PDB entry 9C8D | electron microscopy, 2.98 A resolution | chains K and L of the 24 polymer chains in the assembly

Chain K (and L):
Molecule: Seipin
Organism: Mus musculus
Notes: chain L of this document is another copy of the same molecule, construct and numbering; everything in this record applies to it too
Reference sequence: A0A0R4J225 (A0A0R4J225_MOUSE); residues -58 to 383 here correspond to UniProt positions 2-443 (UniProt number = residue number + 60)
Chain sequence (454 residues; row label = number of the first residue in the row; numbers below 1 keep their minus sign (Met-70 is residue -70)):
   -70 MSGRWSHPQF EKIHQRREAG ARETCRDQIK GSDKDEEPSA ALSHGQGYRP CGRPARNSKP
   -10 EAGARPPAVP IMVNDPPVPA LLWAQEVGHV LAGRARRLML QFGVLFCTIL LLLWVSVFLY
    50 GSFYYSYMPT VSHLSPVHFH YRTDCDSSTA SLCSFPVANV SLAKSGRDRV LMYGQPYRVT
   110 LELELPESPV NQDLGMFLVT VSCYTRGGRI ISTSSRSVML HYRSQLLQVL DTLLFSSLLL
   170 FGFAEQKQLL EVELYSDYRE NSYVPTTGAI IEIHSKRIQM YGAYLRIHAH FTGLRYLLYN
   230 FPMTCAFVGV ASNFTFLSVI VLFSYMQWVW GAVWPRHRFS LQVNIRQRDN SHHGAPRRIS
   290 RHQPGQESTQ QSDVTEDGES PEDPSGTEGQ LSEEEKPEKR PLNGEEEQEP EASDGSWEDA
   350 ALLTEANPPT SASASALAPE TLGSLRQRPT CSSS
Not modelled in the structure: -70 to 40, 93-97, 247-383
Construct notes: initiating methionine (-70); expression tag (-69 to -59)

Interface between chain K and chain L:
Pairs across the interface - 30 pairs, chain K then chain L:
  His67(K) - Arg145(L)  hydrogen bond
  Phe68(K) - Ser146(L)
  Tyr70(K) - Met125(L)  hydrogen bond
  Tyr70(K) - Ser146(L)
  Thr72(K) - His203(L)
  Ser76(K) - Arg206(L)  hydrogen bond (backbone-side chain)
  Ala79(K) - Asp122(L)
  Ala79(K) - Leu123(L)
  Leu81(K) - Met125(L)  hydrophobic
  Pro115(K) - Met148(L)  hydrophobic
  Pro115(K) - Tyr151(L)  hydrophobic
  Glu116(K) - Tyr151(L)
  Ser117(K) - Tyr151(L)
  Thr161(K) - Ser153(L)
  Ser165(K) - Leu159(L)
  Leu168(K) - Leu156(L)  hydrophobic
  Leu169(K) - Leu159(L)  hydrophobic
  Leu169(K) - Asp160(L)
  Leu169(K) - Leu163(L)  hydrophobic
  Leu169(K) - Phe164(L)
  Glu174(K) - His150(L)  salt bridge
  Gln175(K) - Ser153(L)  hydrogen bond (side chain-backbone)
  Gln175(K) - Leu156(L)
  Ile207(K) - Met125(L)
  Gln208(K) - Gly124(L)
  Gln208(K) - Met148(L)
  Met209(K) - Met148(L)
  Tyr210(K) - Met148(L)  hydrophobic
  Tyr210(K) - His150(L)
  Tyr210(K) - Tyr151(L)  hydrogen bond (side chain-backbone)
Interface residues without a listed pair, chain K (25 interface residues in all): His69, Thr78, Pro118, Val158, Arg206
Interface residues without a listed pair, chain L (22 interface residues in all): Phe84, Leu127, Leu149, Arg152, Leu155

Summary:
The interface between chain K and chain L involves 25 residues on one side and 22 on the other, with 5
hydrogen bonds and 1 salt bridge. Polar pairs include Glu174(K)-His150(L), His67(K)-Arg145(L) and
Tyr70(K)-Met125(L).
Chain K and chain L are both Seipin (Mus musculus); the structure, mouse Seipin/Adig complex, was determined
by electron microscopy together with 9C8E from the same study.
